PDB entry 3BPQ | X-ray diffraction, 2.20 A resolution | chains A and C of the 4 polymer chains in the assembly

# Chain A (and C)
Name: Antitoxin RelB3
Organism: Methanocaldococcus jannaschii
Notes: chain C of this document is another copy of the same molecule, construct and numbering; everything in this record applies to it too
UniProt: P0CL56 (RELB3_METJA); residues 1-52 here = UniProt positions 1-52
Sequence (52 residues; row label = number of the first residue in the row):
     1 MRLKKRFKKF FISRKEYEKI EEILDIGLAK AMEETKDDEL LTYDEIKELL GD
Unresolved in the structure: 1-7, 49-52 (chain C: 1-8, 48-52)

# Interface between chain A and chain C
Contacting residue pairs - 16 pairs, chain A then chain C:
  K8(A) with S13(C); R14(C)
  K9(A) with F11(C); S13(C)
  F10(A) with F11(C); I12(C), hydrogen bond (backbone-backbone); S13(C), hydrogen bond (backbone-side chain); R14(C); Y17(C), hydrophobic
  F11(A) with F10(C); F11(C), hydrophobic
  I12(A) with K9(C); F10(C), hydrogen bond (backbone-backbone)
  R14(A) with F10(C)
  I20(A) with I20(C), hydrophobic
  I23(A) with I23(C), hydrophobic
Also at the interface, not in a pair above, chain A (10 interface residues in all): S13, Y17
Also at the interface, not in a pair above, chain C (10 interface residues in all): E16

# Summary
Chain A and chain C each contribute 10 residues to their interface; the contacts include 3 hydrogen bonds.
Polar pairs include F10(A)-S13(C) and F10(A)-I12(C).
Both chains are Antitoxin RelB3 (Methanocaldococcus jannaschii). Entry 3BPQ (Crystal Structure of RelB-RelE
antitoxin-toxin complex from Methanococcus jannaschii) was determined by X-ray diffraction.
